Entry 5BXT (X-ray diffraction, 1.80 A resolution); this record covers chain A.

[Chain A]
Protein: Lacto-N-biosidase
Organism: Bifidobacterium bifidum JCM 1254
Notes: EC 3.2.1.140
UniProt: B3TLD6 (B3TLD6_BIFBI); residues 41-663 here = UniProt positions 41-663
Sequence (644 residues; each row starts with the number of its first residue):
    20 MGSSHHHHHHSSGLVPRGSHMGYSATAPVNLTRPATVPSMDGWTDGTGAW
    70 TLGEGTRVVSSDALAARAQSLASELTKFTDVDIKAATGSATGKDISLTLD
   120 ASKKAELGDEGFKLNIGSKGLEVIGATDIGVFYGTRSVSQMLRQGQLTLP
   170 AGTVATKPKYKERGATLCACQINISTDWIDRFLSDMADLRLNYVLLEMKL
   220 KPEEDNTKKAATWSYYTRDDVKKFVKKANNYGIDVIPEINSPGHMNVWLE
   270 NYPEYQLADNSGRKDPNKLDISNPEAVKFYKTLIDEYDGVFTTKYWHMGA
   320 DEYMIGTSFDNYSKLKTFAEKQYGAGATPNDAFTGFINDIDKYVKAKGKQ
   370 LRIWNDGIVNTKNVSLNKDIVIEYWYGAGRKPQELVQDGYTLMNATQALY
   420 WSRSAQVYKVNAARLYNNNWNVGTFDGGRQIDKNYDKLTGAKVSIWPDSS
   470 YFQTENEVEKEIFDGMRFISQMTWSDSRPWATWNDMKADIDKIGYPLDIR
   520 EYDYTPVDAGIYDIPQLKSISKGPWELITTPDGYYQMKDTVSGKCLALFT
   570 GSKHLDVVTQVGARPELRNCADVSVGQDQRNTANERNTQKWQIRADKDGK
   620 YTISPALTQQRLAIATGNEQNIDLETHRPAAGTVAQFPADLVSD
Unresolved in the structure: 20-29, 663
Construct notes: initiating methionine (20); expression tag (21-40)
Cystine bridges: C187-C189, C564-C589
Small-molecule neighbours: LNB-NHAcAUS / beta-D-galactopyranose: C187, C189, Q190, E216, N259, H263, D320, E321, W373, W394, Y419, Y427, W465, P466, D467, L574
Curated features (UniProtKB/Swiss-Prot):
  - active site: E321 (Proton donor/acceptor)
  - binding site (beta-D-galactosyl-(1->3)-N-acetyl-D-glucosamine): Q190, E216, N259, D320, E321, Y419, D467
From the paper describing this entry:
  - binding site for LNB-NHAcAUS: D467
  - catalytic residues: E321 (citing earlier work)

[Summary]
Bound to chain A: LNB-NHAcAUS / beta-D-galactopyranose. UniProt lists active-site residue E321 and 7
beta-D-galactosyl-(1->3)-N-acetyl-D-glucosamine-binding residues. From the paper: the catalytic residue E321;
a binding site for LNB-NHAcAUS at D467.
Chain A is Lacto-N-biosidase (Bifidobacterium bifidum JCM 1254); the structure, LNBase in complex with
LNB-NHAcAUS, was determined by X-ray diffraction, deposited together with 5BXP, 5BXR and 5BXS.
